4N3N - chain A; structure by X-ray diffraction, 2.75 A resolution.

Chain A:
Molecule: Eukaryotic translation initiation factor 5B-like protein, eIF5B(517-C)
Source organism: Chaetomium thermophilum var. thermophilum
Reference sequence: G0S8G9 (G0S8G9_CHATD); the construct has insertions or renumbered stretches relative to UniProt, so the offset changes along the chain: 517-575 = UniProt 517-575; 600-1116 = UniProt 576-1092
Chain sequence (603 residues; numbered 514 to 1116; the number before each row is that of its first residue):
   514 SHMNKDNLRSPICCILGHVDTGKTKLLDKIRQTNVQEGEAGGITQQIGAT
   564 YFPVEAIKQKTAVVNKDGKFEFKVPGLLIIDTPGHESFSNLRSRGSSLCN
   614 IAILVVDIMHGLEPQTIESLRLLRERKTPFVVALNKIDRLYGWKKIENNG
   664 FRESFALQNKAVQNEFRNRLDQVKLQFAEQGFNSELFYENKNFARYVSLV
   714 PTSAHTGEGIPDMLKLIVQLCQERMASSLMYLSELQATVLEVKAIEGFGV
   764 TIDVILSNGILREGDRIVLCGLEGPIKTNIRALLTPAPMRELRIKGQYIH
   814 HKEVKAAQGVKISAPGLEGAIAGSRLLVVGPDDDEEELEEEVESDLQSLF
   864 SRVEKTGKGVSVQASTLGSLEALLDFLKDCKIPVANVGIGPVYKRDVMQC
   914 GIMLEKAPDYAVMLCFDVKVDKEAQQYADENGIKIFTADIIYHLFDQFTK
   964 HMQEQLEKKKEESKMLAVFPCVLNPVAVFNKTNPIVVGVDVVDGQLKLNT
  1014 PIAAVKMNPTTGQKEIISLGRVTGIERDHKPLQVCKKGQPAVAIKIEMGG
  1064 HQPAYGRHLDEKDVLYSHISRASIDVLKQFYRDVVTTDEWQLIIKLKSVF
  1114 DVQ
Disordered / not traced: 531-534, 550-552, 802-810
Sequence notes: expression tag (514-516, 576-599)
Ligand contacts: lactic acid (LAC): Arg1084, Ile1087, Lys1091, Trp1103, Ile1107, Lys1110

Overview:
Bound to chain A: lactic acid.
Chain A is Eukaryotic translation initiation factor 5B-like protein, eIF5B(517-C) (Chaetomium thermophilum
var. thermophilum); the structure, Crystal structure of eukaryotic translation initiation factor eIF5B
(517-1116) from Chaetomium thermophilum, apo form, was determined by X-ray diffraction, deposited together
with 4N3G, 4N3S, 4NCF, 4NCL and 4NCN.
